6FQX - chains A and B; structure by X-ray diffraction, 2.80 A resolution.

== Chain A (and B) ==
Molecule: 6-phosphogluconate dehydrogenase, decarboxylating
Organism: Plasmodium falciparum 3D7
Notes: EC 1.1.1.44; chain B of this document is another copy of the same molecule, construct and numbering; everything in this record applies to it too
Reference sequence: Q8IKT2 (Q8IKT2_PLAF7); residue numbers follow UniProt; this construct covers 1-468
Chain sequence (468 residues; row label = number of the first residue in the row):
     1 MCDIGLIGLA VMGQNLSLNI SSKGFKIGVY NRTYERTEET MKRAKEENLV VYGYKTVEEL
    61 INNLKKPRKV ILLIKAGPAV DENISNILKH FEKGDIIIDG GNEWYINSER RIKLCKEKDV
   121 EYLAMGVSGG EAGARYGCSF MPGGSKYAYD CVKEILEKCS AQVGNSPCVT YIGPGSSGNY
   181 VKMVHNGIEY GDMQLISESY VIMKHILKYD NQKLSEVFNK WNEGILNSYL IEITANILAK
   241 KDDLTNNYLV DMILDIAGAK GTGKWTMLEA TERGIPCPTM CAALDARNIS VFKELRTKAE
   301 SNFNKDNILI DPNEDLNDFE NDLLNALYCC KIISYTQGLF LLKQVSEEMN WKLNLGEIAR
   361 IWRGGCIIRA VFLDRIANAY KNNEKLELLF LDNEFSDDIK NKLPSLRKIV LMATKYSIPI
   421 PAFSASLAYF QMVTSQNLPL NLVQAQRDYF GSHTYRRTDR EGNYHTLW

== Interface between chain A and chain B ==
Contacting residue pairs (213; chain A residue first):
  Gly-130(A) / Phe-450(B)
  Glu-131(A) / Phe-450(B)
  Glu-131(A) / Ser-452(B)  hydrogen bond
  Glu-189(A) / Phe-450(B)
  Met-193(A) / Val-443(B)  hydrophobic
  Met-193(A) / Gln-446(B)
  Met-193(A) / Arg-447(B)
  Ile-196(A) / Gln-446(B)
  Ser-197(A) / Pro-439(B)
  Tyr-200(A) / Leu-442(B)  hydrophobic
  Val-201(A) / Pro-439(B)  hydrophobic
  Tyr-229(A) / Tyr-449(B)
  Tyr-229(A) / Phe-450(B)
  Ile-233(A) / Gln-446(B)
  Ile-233(A) / Tyr-449(B)  hydrophobic
  Thr-234(A) / Leu-442(B)
  Thr-234(A) / Gln-446(B)  hydrogen bond
  Asn-236(A) / Tyr-449(B)  hydrogen bond
  Ile-237(A) / Leu-442(B)  hydrophobic
  Ile-237(A) / Ala-445(B)  hydrophobic
  Ile-237(A) / Gln-446(B)
  Ile-237(A) / Tyr-449(B)  hydrophobic
  Lys-240(A) / Leu-467(B)  hydrogen bond (side chain-backbone)
  Lys-240(A) / Trp-468(B)
  Asp-242(A) / Arg-457(B)  salt bridge
  Leu-244(A) / Arg-460(B)
  Thr-245(A) / Arg-457(B)
  Leu-249(A) / Tyr-455(B)
  Leu-249(A) / Arg-457(B)
  Leu-249(A) / Thr-466(B)
  Leu-249(A) / Trp-468(B)  hydrophobic
  Val-250(A) / Asn-441(B)  hydrogen bond (backbone-side chain)
  Met-252(A) / Arg-457(B)
  Met-252(A) / Thr-458(B)  hydrogen bond (backbone-backbone)
  Ile-253(A) / Asn-441(B)
  Ile-253(A) / Gln-444(B)
  Ile-253(A) / Ala-445(B)  hydrophobic
  Ile-253(A) / Tyr-455(B)  hydrophobic
  Ile-253(A) / Arg-456(B)
  Ile-253(A) / Trp-468(B)  hydrophobic
  Leu-254(A) / Gln-444(B)
  Leu-254(A) / Arg-456(B)  hydrogen bond (backbone-backbone)
  Leu-254(A) / Arg-457(B)
  Asp-255(A) / Gln-436(B)
  Asp-255(A) / Asn-437(B)
  Asp-255(A) / Leu-438(B)  hydrogen bond (side chain-backbone)
  Asp-255(A) / Asn-441(B)
  Ile-256(A) / Gln-444(B)
  Ala-257(A) / Gln-444(B)
  Lys-264(A) / Thr-271(B)
  Lys-264(A) / Glu-272(B)
  Met-267(A) / Thr-271(B)
  Leu-268(A) / Leu-268(B)
  Leu-268(A) / Thr-271(B)
  Leu-268(A) / Glu-272(B)
  Thr-271(A) / Lys-264(B)
  Thr-271(A) / Met-267(B)
  Thr-271(A) / Leu-268(B)
  Glu-272(A) / Lys-264(B)  salt bridge
  Glu-272(A) / Leu-268(B)
  Gly-274(A) / Asn-288(B)
  Pro-276(A) / Asp-285(B)
  Pro-276(A) / Asn-288(B)
  Pro-276(A) / Ile-289(B)  hydrophobic
  Cys-277(A) / Asp-285(B)
  Pro-278(A) / Asp-285(B)
  Cys-281(A) / Cys-281(B)  disulfide
  Asp-285(A) / Pro-276(B)
  Asp-285(A) / Cys-277(B)
  Asp-285(A) / Pro-278(B)
  Ala-286(A) / Leu-440(B)
  Arg-287(A) / Val-443(B)
  Arg-287(A) / Arg-447(B)
  Asn-288(A) / Gly-274(B)
  Ile-289(A) / Pro-276(B)  hydrophobic
  Ile-289(A) / Leu-438(B)  hydrophobic
  Ser-290(A) / Leu-440(B)
  Phe-292(A) / Gly-274(B)
  Phe-292(A) / Gln-344(B)
  Lys-293(A) / Gln-436(B)  hydrogen bond (side chain-backbone)
  Lys-293(A) / Asn-437(B)  hydrogen bond
  Leu-295(A) / Phe-340(B)  hydrophobic
  Leu-295(A) / Leu-388(B)  hydrophobic
  Arg-296(A) / Val-433(B)
  Arg-296(A) / Ser-435(B)  hydrogen bond (side chain-backbone)
  Arg-296(A) / Gln-436(B)  hydrogen bond (side chain-backbone)
  Arg-296(A) / Asn-437(B)
  Arg-296(A) / Leu-438(B)
  Thr-297(A) / Gln-436(B)
  Lys-298(A) / Glu-387(B)  salt bridge
  Ala-299(A) / Val-433(B)
  Ala-299(A) / Thr-434(B)
  Glu-300(A) / Thr-434(B)
  Glu-300(A) / Ser-435(B)
  Glu-300(A) / Gln-436(B)  hydrogen bond (side chain-backbone)
  Asn-302(A) / Leu-391(B)
  Asn-302(A) / Ser-396(B)  hydrogen bond
  Asn-302(A) / Lys-400(B)  hydrogen bond (backbone-side chain)
  Phe-303(A) / Phe-390(B)
  Phe-303(A) / Leu-391(B)  hydrophobic
  Phe-303(A) / Ser-396(B)
  Phe-303(A) / Ile-399(B)  hydrophobic
  Phe-303(A) / Lys-400(B)
  Phe-303(A) / Phe-430(B)  hydrophobic
  Phe-303(A) / Thr-434(B)
  Lys-305(A) / Gln-431(B)
  Lys-305(A) / Thr-434(B)  hydrogen bond
  Lys-305(A) / Ser-435(B)
  Phe-340(A) / Phe-292(B)  hydrophobic
  Phe-340(A) / Leu-295(B)  hydrophobic
  Ile-367(A) / Phe-450(B)  hydrophobic
  Glu-387(A) / Leu-295(B)
  Glu-387(A) / Lys-298(B)
  Leu-388(A) / Leu-295(B)  hydrophobic
  Phe-390(A) / Phe-303(B)
  Leu-391(A) / Phe-303(B)  hydrophobic
  Ser-396(A) / Asn-302(B)  hydrogen bond
  Ser-396(A) / Phe-303(B)
  Ile-399(A) / Phe-303(B)  hydrophobic
  Lys-400(A) / Asn-302(B)  hydrogen bond (side chain-backbone)
  Lys-400(A) / Phe-303(B)
  Arg-407(A) / Thr-414(B)
  Arg-407(A) / Ser-417(B)
  Val-410(A) / Thr-414(B)
  Leu-411(A) / Leu-411(B)
  Leu-411(A) / Thr-414(B)
  Thr-414(A) / Arg-407(B)
  Thr-414(A) / Val-410(B)
  Thr-414(A) / Leu-427(B)
  Ser-417(A) / Arg-407(B)  hydrogen bond
  Ser-417(A) / Gln-431(B)
  Pro-419(A) / Gln-431(B)
  Pro-419(A) / Met-432(B)  hydrophobic
  Pro-421(A) / Ala-428(B)  hydrophobic
  Pro-421(A) / Met-432(B)  hydrophobic
  Leu-427(A) / Thr-414(B)
  Phe-430(A) / Phe-303(B)  hydrophobic
  Gln-431(A) / Lys-305(B)
  Gln-431(A) / Ser-417(B)
  Gln-431(A) / Pro-419(B)
  Met-432(A) / Arg-296(B)
  Met-432(A) / Pro-419(B)  hydrophobic
  Met-432(A) / Pro-421(B)  hydrophobic
  Val-433(A) / Ile-289(B)  hydrophobic
  Val-433(A) / Arg-296(B)
  Val-433(A) / Ala-299(B)
  Thr-434(A) / Ala-299(B)
  Thr-434(A) / Glu-300(B)
  Thr-434(A) / Phe-303(B)
  Thr-434(A) / Lys-305(B)  hydrogen bond
  Ser-435(A) / Arg-296(B)  hydrogen bond (backbone-side chain)
  Ser-435(A) / Glu-300(B)
  Gln-436(A) / Asp-255(B)
  Gln-436(A) / Lys-293(B)  hydrogen bond (backbone-side chain)
  Gln-436(A) / Arg-296(B)  hydrogen bond (backbone-side chain)
  Gln-436(A) / Thr-297(B)
  Gln-436(A) / Glu-300(B)  hydrogen bond (backbone-side chain)
  Asn-437(A) / Asp-255(B)
  Asn-437(A) / Lys-293(B)
  Leu-438(A) / Asp-255(B)  hydrogen bond (backbone-side chain)
  Leu-438(A) / Ile-289(B)  hydrophobic
  Leu-438(A) / Arg-296(B)
  Pro-439(A) / Ser-197(B)
  Pro-439(A) / Tyr-200(B)  hydrophobic
  Pro-439(A) / Val-201(B)  hydrophobic
  Leu-440(A) / Ala-286(B)
  Leu-440(A) / Arg-287(B)
  Leu-440(A) / Ser-290(B)
  Asn-441(A) / Val-250(B)  hydrogen bond (side chain-backbone)
  Asn-441(A) / Ile-253(B)
  Asn-441(A) / Asp-255(B)
  Leu-442(A) / Tyr-200(B)  hydrophobic
  Leu-442(A) / Ile-237(B)  hydrophobic
  Val-443(A) / Met-193(B)
  Gln-444(A) / Ile-253(B)
  Gln-444(A) / Leu-254(B)
  Gln-444(A) / Ile-256(B)
  Gln-444(A) / Ala-257(B)
  Ala-445(A) / Ile-237(B)  hydrophobic
  Gln-446(A) / Met-193(B)
  Gln-446(A) / Ile-196(B)
  Gln-446(A) / Thr-234(B)
  Gln-446(A) / Ile-237(B)
  Arg-447(A) / Met-193(B)
  Arg-447(A) / Arg-287(B)
  Tyr-449(A) / Tyr-229(B)
  Tyr-449(A) / Ile-233(B)  hydrophobic
  Tyr-449(A) / Asn-236(B)  hydrogen bond
  Tyr-449(A) / Ile-237(B)  hydrophobic
  Phe-450(A) / Gly-130(B)
  Phe-450(A) / Glu-131(B)
  Phe-450(A) / Glu-189(B)
  Phe-450(A) / Tyr-229(B)
  Phe-450(A) / Ile-367(B)  hydrophobic
  Ser-452(A) / Glu-131(B)  hydrogen bond
  Tyr-455(A) / Leu-249(B)
  Tyr-455(A) / Ile-253(B)  hydrophobic
  Arg-456(A) / Ile-253(B)
  Arg-456(A) / Leu-254(B)  hydrogen bond (backbone-backbone)
  Arg-457(A) / Asp-242(B)  salt bridge
  Arg-457(A) / Leu-244(B)
  Arg-457(A) / Leu-249(B)
  Arg-457(A) / Met-252(B)
  Arg-457(A) / Leu-254(B)
  Thr-458(A) / Met-252(B)  hydrogen bond (backbone-backbone)
  Thr-458(A) / Ile-253(B)
  Asp-459(A) / Thr-245(B)
  Asp-459(A) / Met-252(B)
  Arg-460(A) / Leu-244(B)
  Thr-466(A) / Leu-249(B)
  Leu-467(A) / Lys-240(B)  hydrogen bond (backbone-side chain)
  Trp-468(A) / Ile-237(B)  hydrophobic
  Trp-468(A) / Leu-249(B)  hydrophobic
Other interface residues (no listed pair), chain A (109 interface residues in all): Leu-230, Asp-251, Ile-275, Gln-344, Lys-415, Ile-418, Ser-424, Ala-428, Tyr-429, Gly-451
Other interface residues (no listed pair), chain B (109 interface residues in all): Leu-230, Leu-238, Asp-243, Asp-251, Lys-415, Ser-424, Tyr-429, Gly-451, Asp-459
Disulfides between the chains: Cys-281(A)/Cys-281(B)

== Summary ==
Chain A and chain B each contribute 109 residues to their interface; the contacts include 1 disulfide bond, 31
hydrogen bonds and 4 salt bridges. Polar contacts include Asp-242(A)/Arg-457(B), Glu-272(A)/Lys-264(B) and
Lys-298(A)/Glu-387(B).
Both chains are 6-phosphogluconate dehydrogenase, decarboxylating (Plasmodium falciparum 3D7). Entry 6FQX
(Plasmodium falciparum 6-phosphogluconate dehydrogenase in its apo form, in complex with its cofactor NADP+
and in ...) was determined by X-ray diffraction together with 6FQY and 6FQZ from the same study.
